PDB entry 7DAA | X-ray diffraction, 2.51 A resolution | chains A and L of the 3 polymer chains in the assembly

Chain A:
Name: Isoform 2 of Basigin
Organism: Homo sapiens
UniProt: P35613 (BASI_HUMAN), isoform P35613-2; residues 103-269 here = UniProt positions 103-269
Sequence (176 residues; numbered 102 to 277; the number before each row is that of its first residue):
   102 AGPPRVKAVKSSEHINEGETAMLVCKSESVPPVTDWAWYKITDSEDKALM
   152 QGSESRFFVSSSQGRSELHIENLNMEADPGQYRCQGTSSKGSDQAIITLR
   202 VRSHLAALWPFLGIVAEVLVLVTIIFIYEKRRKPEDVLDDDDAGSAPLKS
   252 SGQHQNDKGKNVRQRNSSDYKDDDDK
Not modelled in the structure: 102-103, 143-156, 204-277
Sequence notes: expression tag (102, 270-277); engineered mutation Q152 (Asn in P35613), Q186 (Asn in P35613)
Disulfides: C126-C185
Bound ions: Cd2+ near D194 (its only coordinating residue here)
UniProt features mapped onto this chain:
  - natural variant: L206 (L206P: Loss of interaction with P.falciparum RH5)
  - mutagenesis: D144 (D144A: Reduced interaction with KDR/VEGFR2), Q182 (Q182A: Reduced interaction with KDR/VEGFR2. Significant loss of interaction with KDR/VEGFR2; when associated with A-184), R184 (R184A: Reduced interaction with KDR/VEGFR2. Significant loss of interaction with KDR/VEGFR2; when associated with A-182), Q195 (Q195A: Reduced interaction with KDR/VEGFR2. Complete loss of interaction with KDR/VEGFR2 when associated with A-199), T199 (T199A: Reduced interaction with KDR/VEGFR2. Complete loss of interaction with KDR/VEGFR2; when associated with A-195), P211 (P211A: Loss of interaction with PPIL2)
What the authors report for this chain:
  - mutagenesis - E230A: abolished localization

Chain L:
Name: Light chain of antibody Fab fragment
Organism: Homo sapiens
Notes: antibody fragment or engineered binder
Sequence (218 residues; row label = number of the first residue in the row):
     1 ADVVMTQTPSSVSAAVGGTVTINCQASQSISAYLAWYQQKPGQPPKLLIY
    51 DASDLASGVSSRFKGSGSGTQFTLTISDLECADAATYYCQTYYAIITYGA
   101 AFGGGTEVVVKRTVAAPSVFIFPPSDEQLKSGTASVVCLLNNFYPREAKV
   151 QWKVDNALQSGNSQESVTEQDSKDCTYSLSSTLTLSKADYEKHKVYACEV
   201 THQGLSSPVTKSFNRGEC
Not modelled in the structure: 218
Disulfides: C24-C89, C81-C175, C138-C198
Bound ions: Cd2+ site 1 near D78 (its only coordinating residue here); Cd2+ site 2 near E107 (its only coordinating residue here); Cd2+ site 3: E199 (shared with 1 residue of chain H)

Chain A / chain L interface:
Residue-residue contacts (24):
  V110(A) - Y33(L)
  K111(A) - S31(L)
  E114(A) - S31(L)  hydrogen bond
  I116(A) - Y93(L)
  E120(A) - Q28(L)
  E120(A) - Y98(L)  hydrogen bond
  T121(A) - Y93(L)  hydrogen bond (backbone-side chain)
  T121(A) - A94(L)
  T121(A) - T97(L)
  T121(A) - Y98(L)  hydrogen bond (backbone-side chain)
  A122(A) - Y93(L)
  M123(A) - Y33(L)  hydrophobic
  M123(A) - Y92(L)
  M123(A) - Y93(L)  hydrophobic
  M123(A) - A94(L)  hydrogen bond (side chain-backbone)
  V125(A) - Y33(L)
  K127(A) - D54(L)  salt bridge
  F159(A) - I96(L)  hydrophobic
  R166(A) - D51(L)  salt bridge
  R166(A) - Y92(L)
  H170(A) - A94(L)
  H170(A) - I95(L)
  H170(A) - I96(L)
  E172(A) - I96(L)

Summary:
14 residues of chain A face 12 of chain L across their interface, with 5 hydrogen bonds and 2 salt bridges.
Polar contacts include K127(A)-D54(L), R166(A)-D51(L) and E114(A)-S31(L). From UniProt: 6 mutagenesis sites on
chain A. The paper reports that E230A of chain A abolishes localization.
Here chain A is Isoform 2 of Basigin and chain L is Light chain of antibody Fab fragment, both from Homo
sapiens. Entry 7DAA (Crystal structure of basigin complexed with anti-basigin Fab fragment) was determined by
X-ray diffraction together with 7D9Z and 7DCE from the same study.
